PDB entry 3C3G | X-ray diffraction, 1.80 A resolution | chain A

[Chain A]
Protein: alpha/beta peptide with the GCN4-pLI side chain sequence on an (alpha-alpha-beta) backbone
Amino-acid sequence (33 residues; numbered 1 to 33; the number before each row is that of its first residue):
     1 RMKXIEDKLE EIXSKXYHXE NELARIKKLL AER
Not modelled in the structure: 32-33
Modified / non-standard residues: Arg-1, Arg-25 (beta-homoarginine; HMR); B3Q ((3S)-3,6-diamino-6-oxohexanoic acid) at position 4, B3L ((3S)-3-amino-5-methylhexanoic acid) at position 13, B3L ((3S)-3-amino-5-methylhexanoic acid) at position 16, BIL ((3R,4S)-3-amino-4-methylhexanoic acid) at position 19; Asp-7 (3-aminopentanedioic acid; B3D); Glu-10, Glu-22 ((3s)-3-aminohexanedioic acid; B3E); Lys-28 ((3s)-3,7-diaminoheptanoic acid; B3K); Ala-31 (beta-alanine; BAL)

[Summary]
Chain A is alpha/beta peptide with the GCN4-pLI side chain sequence on an (alpha-alpha-beta) backbone; the
structure, alpha/beta-Peptide helix bundles: The GCN4-pLI side chain sequence on an (alpha-alpha-beta)
backbone, was determined by X-ray diffraction, deposited together with 3C3F and 3C3H.
